Entry 7TJQ (electron microscopy, 3.13 A resolution); this record covers chains A and B of the 15 polymer chains in the assembly.

# Chain A
Name: SAN27-14 Fab heavy chain
Organism: Homo sapiens
Notes: antibody fragment or engineered binder
Chain sequence (124 residues; each row starts with the number of its first residue; a row labelled like 82A-82C holds insertion residues (82A, then the next letters in order)):
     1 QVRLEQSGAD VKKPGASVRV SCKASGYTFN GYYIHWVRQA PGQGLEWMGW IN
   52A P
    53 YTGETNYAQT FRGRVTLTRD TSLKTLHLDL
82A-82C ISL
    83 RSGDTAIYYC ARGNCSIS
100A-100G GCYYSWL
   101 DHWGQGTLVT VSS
Disulfide bonds: Cys22-Cys92, Cys97-Cys100B
Covalent attachments: N-acetylglucosamine (NAG) linked to Asn96
Reported in the primary citation:
  - post-translational modification sites: Asn96

# Chain B
Name: SAN27-14 Fab light chain
Organism: Homo sapiens
Notes: antibody fragment or engineered binder
Chain sequence (115 residues; numbered 1 to 115; the number before each row is that of its first residue):
     1 DIQMTQSPST LSASVGDRVT ITCRASQSIN TWLAWYQQKP GKAPKLLIYE ASSLERGVPS
    61 RFSGSGSGTG FTLTISSLQP DDFATYFCQQ YNTYPRTFGQ GTKVEIKRTV AAPSV
Unresolved in the structure: 108-115
Disulfide bonds: Cys23-Cys88

# Interface between chain A and chain B
Contacting residue pairs - 33 pairs, chain A then chain B:
  Gln39(A) - Gln38(B)  hydrogen bond
  Gln39(A) - Phe87(B)
  Leu45(A) - Phe87(B)  hydrophobic
  Leu45(A) - Phe98(B)
  Trp47(A) - Tyr94(B)  hydrophobic
  Trp47(A) - Pro95(B)  hydrophobic
  Trp47(A) - Arg96(B)
  Trp50(A) - Tyr94(B)  hydrogen bond
  Tyr91(A) - Gln38(B)  hydrogen bond
  Ser98(A) - Trp32(B)
  Ser98(A) - Glu50(B)  hydrogen bond
  Ser100(A) - Trp32(B)  hydrogen bond
  Tyr100C(A) - Tyr94(B)  hydrogen bond (backbone-side chain)
  Tyr100C(A) - Arg96(B)  hydrogen bond (backbone-side chain)
  Tyr100D(A) - Trp32(B)  hydrophobic
  Tyr100D(A) - Tyr91(B)
  Tyr100D(A) - Asn92(B)
  Ser100E(A) - Tyr91(B)
  Ser100E(A) - Tyr94(B)
  Ser100E(A) - Arg96(B)  hydrogen bond (backbone-side chain)
  Trp100F(A) - Tyr36(B)
  Trp100F(A) - Leu46(B)
  Trp100F(A) - Tyr49(B)
  Trp100F(A) - Glu50(B)
  Trp100F(A) - Gln89(B)
  Trp100F(A) - Tyr91(B)
  Leu100G(A) - Tyr36(B)  hydrogen bond (backbone-side chain)
  Leu100G(A) - Gln89(B)
  Asp101(A) - Leu46(B)
  Trp103(A) - Tyr36(B)
  Trp103(A) - Ala43(B)  hydrophobic
  Trp103(A) - Pro44(B)
  Gly104(A) - Ala43(B)
Other interface residues (no listed pair), chain A (21 interface residues in all): His35, Val37, Gly44, Glu46, Asn58, Cys100B
Other interface residues (no listed pair), chain B (18 interface residues in all): Ala34, Gln100

# In short
Chain A and chain B form an interface of 21 and 18 residues respectively; the contacts include 9 hydrogen
bonds. Polar pairs include Gln39(A)-Gln38(B), Trp50(A)-Tyr94(B) and Tyr91(A)-Gln38(B). Covalently linked
N-acetylglucosamine: at Asn96(A). The paper reports a modification site at Asn96(A).
Here chain A is SAN27-14 Fab heavy chain and chain B is SAN27-14 Fab light chain, both from Homo sapiens.
Entry 7TJQ (SAN27-14 bound to a antigenic site V on prefusion-stabilized hMPV F) was determined by electron
microscopy (same publication as 7TL0).
